PDB entry 6AJN | X-ray diffraction, 3.30 A resolution | chains A and E of the 6 polymer chains in the assembly

[Chain A]
Protein: N-acetyltransferase
Source organism: Escherichia coli
UniProt: A0A1V3CQ74 (A0A1V3CQ74_ECOLX); numbering as in UniProt (aligned over 1-172)
Sequence (172 residues; numbered 1 to 172; the number before each row is that of its first residue):
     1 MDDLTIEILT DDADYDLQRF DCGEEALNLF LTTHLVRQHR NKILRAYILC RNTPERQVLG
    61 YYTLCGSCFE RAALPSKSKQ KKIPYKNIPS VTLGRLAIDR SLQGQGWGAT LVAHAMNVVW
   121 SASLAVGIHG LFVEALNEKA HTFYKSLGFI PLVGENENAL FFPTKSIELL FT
Small-molecule neighbours: acetyl coenzyme A (ACO): Cys22, Glu24, Leu27, Gly94, Arg95, Leu96, Ala97, Ile98, Gln103, Gly104, Gln105, Gly106, Trp107, Gly108, Ala109, Glu134, Ala135, Leu136, Asn137, Ala140, Phe143, Tyr144

[Chain E]
Protein: DUF1778 domain-containing protein
Source organism: Escherichia coli
UniProt: J7QA90 (J7QA90_ECOLX); residues 6-86 here = UniProt positions 6-86
Sequence (81 residues; row label = number of the first residue in the row):
     6 KQRIDLRLTD DDKSMIEEAA AISNQSVSQF MLNSASQRAA EVIEQHRRVI LNEESWTRVM
    66 DALSNPPSPG EKLKRAAKRL Q
Not modelled in the structure: 72-86

[Interface between chain A and chain E]
Residue-residue contacts (8; chain A residue first):
  His34(A) with Asn29(E), hydrogen bond
  Arg37(A) with Glu22(E), hydrogen bond (side chain-backbone); Ala25(E); Ala26(E); Gln30(E)
  Gln38(A) with Ala26(E)
  Asn41(A) with Glu22(E); Glu23(E)
Interface residues without a listed pair, chain A (6 interface residues in all): Lys42, Ile43
Interface residues without a listed pair, chain E (7 interface residues in all): Ser19

[Overview]
Chain A and chain E form an interface of 6 and 7 residues respectively; the contacts include 2 hydrogen bonds.
Polar pairs include His34(A)-Asn29(E) and Arg37(A)-Glu22(E). Bound to chain A: acetyl coenzyme A.
Chain A is N-acetyltransferase and chain E is DUF1778 domain-containing protein, both from Escherichia coli;
the structure, Crystal structure of AtaTR bound with AcCoA, was determined by X-ray diffraction together with
6AJM from the same study.
